Entry 8RBZ (electron microscopy, 3.70 A resolution); this record covers chains p and q of the 21 polymer chains in the assembly.

[Chain p]
Name: Serine/threonine-protein phosphatase 2A 65 kDa regulatory subunit A alpha isoform
Source organism: Homo sapiens
UniProt: P30153 (2AAA_HUMAN); numbering as in UniProt (aligned over 1-589)
Chain sequence (591 residues; numbered -1 to 589; the number before each row is that of its first residue; numbers below 1 keep their minus sign (Ser-1 is residue -1)):
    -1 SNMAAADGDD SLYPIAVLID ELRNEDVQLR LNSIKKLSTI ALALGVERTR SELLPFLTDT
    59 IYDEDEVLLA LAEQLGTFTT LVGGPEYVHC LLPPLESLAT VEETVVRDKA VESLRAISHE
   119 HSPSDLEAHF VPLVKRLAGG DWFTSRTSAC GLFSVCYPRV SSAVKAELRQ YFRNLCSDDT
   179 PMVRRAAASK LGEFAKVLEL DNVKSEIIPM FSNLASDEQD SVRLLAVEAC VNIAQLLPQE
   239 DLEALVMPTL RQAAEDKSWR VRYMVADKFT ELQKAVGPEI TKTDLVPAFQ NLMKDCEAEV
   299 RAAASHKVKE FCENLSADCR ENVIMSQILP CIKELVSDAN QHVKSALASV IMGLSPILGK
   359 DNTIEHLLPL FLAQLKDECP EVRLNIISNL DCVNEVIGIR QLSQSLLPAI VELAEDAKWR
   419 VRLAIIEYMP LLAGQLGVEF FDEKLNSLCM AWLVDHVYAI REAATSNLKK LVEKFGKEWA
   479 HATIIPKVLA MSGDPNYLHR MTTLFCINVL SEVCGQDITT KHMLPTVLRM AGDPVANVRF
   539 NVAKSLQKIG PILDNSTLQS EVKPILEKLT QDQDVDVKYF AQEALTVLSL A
Not modelled in the structure: -1 to 7, 588-589
Sequence notes: expression tag (-1 to 0)
Swiss-Prot annotation at these positions:
  - modified residue: Ala2 (N-acetylalanine), Lys280 (N6-acetyllysine)
  - natural variant: Val132 (V132L: In HJS2), Pro179 (P179L: In HJS2), Met180 (M180T: In HJS2; M180V: In HJS2), Arg182 (R182W: In HJS2), Arg258 (R258H: In HJS2), Val470 (V470A: In HJS2; uncertain significance), Arg498 (R498L: In HJS2)

[Chain q]
Name: Serine/threonine-protein phosphatase 2A catalytic subunit alpha isoform
Source organism: Homo sapiens
UniProt: P67775 (PP2AA_HUMAN); numbering as in UniProt (aligned over 1-309)
Chain sequence (311 residues; row label = number of the first residue in the row; numbers below 1 keep their minus sign (Ser-1 is residue -1)):
    -1 SNMDEKVFTK ELDQWIEQLN ECKQLSESQV KSLCEKAKEI LTKESNVQEV RCPVTVCGDV
    59 HGQFHDLMEL FRIGGKSPDT NYLFMGDYVN RGYYSVETVT LLVALKVRYR ERITILRGNH
   119 ESRQITQVYG FYDECLRKYG NANVWKYFTD LFDYLPLTAL VDGQIFCLHG GLSPSIDTLD
   179 HIRALDRLQE VPHEGPMCDL LWSDPDDRGG WGISPRGAGY TFGQDISETF NHANGLTLVS
   239 RAHQLVMEGY NWCHDRNVVT IFSAPNYCYR CGNQAAIMEL DDTLKYSFLQ FDPAPRRGEP
   299 HVTRRTPDYF L
Not modelled in the structure: -1 to 5, 296-309
Sequence notes: expression tag (-1 to 0); engineered mutation Asn88 (Asp in P67775)
Bound ions: Mn2+ site 1: Asp57, His59, Asp85; Mn2+ site 2: Asp85, Asn117, His167, His241
Swiss-Prot annotation at these positions:
  - active site: His118 (Proton donor)
  - binding site (Mn(2+)): Asp57, His59, Asp85, Asn117, His167, His241
  - binding site (Zn(2+)): Asp57, His59, Asp85
  - binding site (Fe(3+)): Asp85, Asn117, His167, His241
  - modified residue: Tyr307 (Phosphotyrosine), Leu309 (Leucine methyl ester)
  - natural variant: Gly60 (G60V: In HJS3; uncertain significance), Gln122 (Q122H: In HJS3), Gln125 to Leu309 (deletion: In HJS3), Tyr127 (Y127C: In HJS3), Asp131 (D131H: In HJS3), His191 (H191R: In HJS3), Arg214 to Leu309 (deletion: In HJS3), Asp223 (D223H: In HJS3; D223V: In HJS3), Tyr265 (Y265C: In HJS3), Phe308 (F308FF: In HJS3)
  - mutagenesis: Asp85 (D85N: Loss of phosphatase activity), Leu309 (L309A: Loss of binding to PP2A B-alpha regulatory subunit)

[How chain p and chain q interact]
Pairs across the interface (40):
  Gln26(p) - Leu134(q)
  Lys416(p) - Asp290(q)  salt bridge
  Trp417(p) - Glu67(q)
  Trp417(p) - Ile71(q)
  Arg418(p) - Glu67(q)  salt bridge
  Arg418(p) - Arg70(q)
  Arg418(p) - Ala292(q)
  Arg418(p) - Pro293(q)
  His454(p) - Leu287(q)
  Val455(p) - Arg70(q)
  Val455(p) - Ile71(q)
  Tyr456(p) - Arg70(q)
  Tyr456(p) - Ile71(q)  hydrogen bond (backbone-backbone)
  Tyr456(p) - Gly73(q)
  Tyr456(p) - Lys74(q)  hydrogen bond
  Ala457(p) - Arg70(q)  hydrogen bond (backbone-backbone)
  Pro493(p) - Asp280(q)
  Asn494(p) - Asp279(q)
  Tyr495(p) - Asp77(q)
  Tyr495(p) - Thr78(q)
  Tyr495(p) - Asn79(q)
  Tyr495(p) - Glu277(q)
  Tyr495(p) - Asp280(q)
  Arg498(p) - Asp280(q)  salt bridge
  Phe503(p) - Asp77(q)
  Val533(p) - Pro51(q)  hydrophobic
  Val533(p) - Asp280(q)
  Asn535(p) - Pro76(q)  hydrogen bond (side chain-backbone)
  Asn535(p) - Asp77(q)  hydrogen bond (side chain-backbone)
  Asn535(p) - Thr78(q)
  Asn535(p) - Asn79(q)  hydrogen bond
  Asn535(p) - Arg110(q)
  Phe538(p) - Pro76(q)  hydrophobic
  Phe538(p) - Asp77(q)
  Asn539(p) - Asp77(q)  hydrogen bond
  Lys542(p) - Asp77(q)  salt bridge
  Asp572(p) - Arg110(q)  salt bridge
  Asp574(p) - Tyr107(q)
  Asp574(p) - Arg110(q)  salt bridge
  Tyr577(p) - Arg106(q)
Other interface residues (no listed pair), chain p (23 interface residues in all): Leu496, Ala534
Other interface residues (no listed pair), chain q (26 interface residues in all): Thr53, Gly72, Glu109, Gly138, Phe289

[Summary]
23 residues of chain p face 26 of chain q across their interface; the contacts include 7 hydrogen bonds and 6
salt bridges. Polar contacts include Lys416(p)-Asp290(q), Arg418(p)-Glu67(q) and Arg498(p)-Asp280(q).
Chain p is Serine/threonine-protein phosphatase 2A 65 kDa regulatory subunit A alpha isoform and chain q is
Serine/threonine-protein phosphatase 2A catalytic subunit alpha isoform, both from Homo sapiens; the
structure, Structure of Integrator-PP2A-SOSS-CTD post-termination complex, was determined by electron
microscopy (same publication as 8RC4).
